1U8I - chains A and C of the 3 polymer chains in the assembly; structure by X-ray diffraction, 2.00 A resolution.

Chain A:
Name: Antibody 2F5 (light chain)
Source organism: Homo sapiens
Notes: antibody fragment or engineered binder
Sequence (214 residues; each row starts with the number of its first residue):
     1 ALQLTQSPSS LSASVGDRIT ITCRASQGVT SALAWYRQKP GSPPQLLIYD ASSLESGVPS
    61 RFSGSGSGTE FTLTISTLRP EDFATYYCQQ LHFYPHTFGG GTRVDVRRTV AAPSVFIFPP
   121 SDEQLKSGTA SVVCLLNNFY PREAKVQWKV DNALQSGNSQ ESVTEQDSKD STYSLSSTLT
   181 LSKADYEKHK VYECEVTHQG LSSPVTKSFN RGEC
Cystine bridges: Cys23-Cys88, Cys134-Cys194

Chain C:
Name: GP41 peptide
Sequence (7 residues; numbered 1 to 7; the number before each row is that of its first residue):
     1 ELDKWAN

Interface between chain A and chain C:
Pairs across the interface - 11 pairs, chain A then chain C:
  Leu91(A) - Asp3(C)
  His92(A) - Leu2(C)
  His92(A) - Asp3(C)  hydrogen bond (backbone-backbone)
  His92(A) - Ala6(C)
  Phe93(A) - Glu1(C)
  Phe93(A) - Leu2(C)  hydrophobic
  Tyr94(A) - Glu1(C)  hydrogen bond (backbone-backbone)
  Tyr94(A) - Leu2(C)
  Tyr94(A) - Asp3(C)  hydrogen bond
  Tyr94(A) - Lys4(C)  hydrogen bond (side chain-backbone)
  His96(A) - Asp3(C)  salt bridge

In short:
The chain A/chain C interface involves 5 residues from each chain; the contacts include 4 hydrogen bonds and 1
salt bridge. Among the polar pairs are His96(A)-Asp3(C), Tyr94(A)-Asp3(C) and Tyr94(A)-Lys4(C).
Chain A is Antibody 2F5 (light chain) (Homo sapiens) and chain C is GP41 peptide; the structure, Crystal
structure of the HIV-1 Cross Neutralizing Monoclonal Antibody 2F5 in complex with gp41 Peptide ELDKWAN, was
determined by X-ray diffraction (same publication as 1U8H, 1U8J, 1U8L, 1U8M, 1U8N, 1U8O and 14 further
entries).
